PDB entry 4X1V | X-ray diffraction, 1.58 A resolution | chains A and B

# Chain A
Molecule: CD2-associated protein
Source organism: Homo sapiens
UniProt: Q9Y5K6 (CD2AP_HUMAN); residue numbers follow UniProt; this construct covers 109-168
Sequence (65 residues; row label = number of the first residue in the row):
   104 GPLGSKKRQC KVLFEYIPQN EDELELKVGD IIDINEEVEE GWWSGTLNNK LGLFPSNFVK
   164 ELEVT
Unresolved in the structure: 104-108
Construct notes: expression tag (104-108)

# Chain B
Molecule: Arf-GAP with Rho-GAP domain, ANK repeat and PH domain-containing protein 1
UniProt: Q96P48 (ARAP1_HUMAN); residue numbers follow UniProt; this construct covers 76-91
Sequence (16 residues; each row starts with the number of its first residue):
    76 RPTPRPVPMK RHIFRS
Unresolved in the structure: 76, 91
Swiss-Prot annotation at these positions:
  - region: Pro81 to Arg90 (Required for interaction with SH3KBP1)
  - mutagenesis: Pro81 to Arg86 (Reduced interaction with SH3KBP1), Pro81 (P81A: Slightly reduced interaction with SH3KBP1), Arg86 to Arg90 (Reduced interaction with SH3KBP1)

# Chain A / chain B interface
Residue-residue contacts (26; chain A residue first):
  Leu116(A) with Pro79(B), hydrophobic
  Phe117(A) with Pro79(B); Arg80(B); Pro81(B), hydrophobic
  Gln122(A) with Pro83(B)
  Asn123(A) with Arg86(B)
  Asp125(A) with Arg86(B), salt bridge; Arg90(B), hydrogen bond (side chain-backbone)
  Glu126(A) with Arg86(B), salt bridge
  Val141(A) with Ile88(B)
  Glu142(A) with Arg86(B); His87(B), salt bridge; Ile88(B), hydrogen bond (side chain-backbone)
  Glu143(A) with Met84(B)
  Gly144(A) with Met84(B)
  Trp145(A) with Met84(B), hydrogen bond (side chain-backbone); Lys85(B); Arg86(B)
  Leu156(A) with Arg86(B)
  Asn160(A) with Pro79(B); Arg80(B), hydrogen bond (backbone-backbone); Val82(B), hydrogen bond (side chain-backbone)
  Phe161(A) with Pro81(B); Val82(B); Pro83(B)
  Lys163(A) with Pro79(B)
Also at the interface, not in a pair above, chain A (18 interface residues in all): Tyr119, Pro158, Val162
Also at the interface, not in a pair above, chain B (12 interface residues in all): Phe89

# Overview
The interface between chain A and chain B involves 18 residues on one side and 12 on the other; the contacts
include 5 hydrogen bonds and 3 salt bridges. Among the polar pairs are Asp125(A)-Arg86(B), Glu126(A)-Arg86(B)
and Glu142(A)-His87(B).
Chain A is CD2-associated protein (Homo sapiens) and chain B is Arf-GAP with Rho-GAP domain, ANK repeat and PH
domain-containing protein 1; the structure, Crystal structure of the 2nd SH3 domain from human CD2AP (CMS) in
complex with a proline-rich ..., was determined by X-ray diffraction.
